PDB entry 4Z4D | X-ray diffraction, 1.60 A resolution | chains A and D of the 3 polymer chains in the assembly

Chain A:
Molecule: Protein argonaute-2
Organism: Homo sapiens
Notes: EC 3.1.26.-
UniProtKB: Q9UKV8 (AGO2_HUMAN); residues 1-859 here = UniProt positions 1-859
Chain sequence (859 residues; each row starts with the number of its first residue):
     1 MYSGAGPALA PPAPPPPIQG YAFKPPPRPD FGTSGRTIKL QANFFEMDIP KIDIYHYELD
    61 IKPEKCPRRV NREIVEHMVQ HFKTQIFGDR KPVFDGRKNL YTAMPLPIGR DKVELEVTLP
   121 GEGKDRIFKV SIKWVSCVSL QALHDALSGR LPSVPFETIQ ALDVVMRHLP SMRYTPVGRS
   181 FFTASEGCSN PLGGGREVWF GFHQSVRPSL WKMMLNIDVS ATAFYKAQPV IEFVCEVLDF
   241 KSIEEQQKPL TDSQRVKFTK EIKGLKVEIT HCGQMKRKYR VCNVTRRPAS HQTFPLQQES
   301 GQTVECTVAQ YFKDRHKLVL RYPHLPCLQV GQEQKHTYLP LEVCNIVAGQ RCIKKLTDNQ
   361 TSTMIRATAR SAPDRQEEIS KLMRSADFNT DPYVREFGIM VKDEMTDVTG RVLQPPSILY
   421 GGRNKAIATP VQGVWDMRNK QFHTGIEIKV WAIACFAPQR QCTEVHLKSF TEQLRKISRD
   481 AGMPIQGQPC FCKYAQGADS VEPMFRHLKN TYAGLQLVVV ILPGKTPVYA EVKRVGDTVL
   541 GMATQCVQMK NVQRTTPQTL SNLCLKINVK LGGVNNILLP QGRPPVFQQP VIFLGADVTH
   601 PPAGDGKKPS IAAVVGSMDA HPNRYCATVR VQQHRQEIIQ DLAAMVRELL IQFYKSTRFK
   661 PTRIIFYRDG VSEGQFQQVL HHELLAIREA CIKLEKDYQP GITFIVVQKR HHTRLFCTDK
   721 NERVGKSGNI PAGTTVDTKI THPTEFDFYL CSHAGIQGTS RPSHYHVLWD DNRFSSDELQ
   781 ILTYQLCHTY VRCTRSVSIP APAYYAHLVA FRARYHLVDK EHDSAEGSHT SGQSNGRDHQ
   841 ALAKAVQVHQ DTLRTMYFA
Unresolved in the structure: 1-21, 121-126, 270-275, 296-304, 822-835
Differences from the reference sequence: engineered mutation Asp-387 (Ser in Q9UKV8)
Metal / ion sites: Mg2+: Asp-597, Val-598
Small-molecule neighbours:
  - phenol (IPH), molecule 1: Gly-536, Asp-537, Gly-541, Met-542, Ala-543, Lys-570, Asp-851, Thr-852, Thr-855, Met-856, Tyr-857
  - phenol (IPH), molecule 2: Phe-587, Gln-589, Pro-590, Val-591, Asp-619, Ala-620, Phe-653, Phe-659
  - phenol (IPH), molecule 3: Leu-650, Ile-651, Tyr-654, Lys-660, Pro-661, Leu-694, Glu-695, Tyr-698
  - phenol (IPH), molecule 4: Arg-688, Cys-691, Ile-692, Tyr-698, Gln-699, Pro-700, Ile-702, Asp-771

Chain D:
Molecule: 11-nt RNA strand
Sequence (11 nucleotides; row label = number of the first residue in the row):
     1 CAAUGUGAGA A
Unresolved in the structure: 10-11
Metal / ion sites: Mg2+ near U4 (its only coordinating residue here)

Interface between chain A and chain D:
Contacting residue pairs - 22 pairs, chain A then chain D:
  Asp-358(A) / A3(D)  hydrogen bond to the sugar
  Asp-358(A) / U4(D)  sugar contact
  Thr-361(A) / A3(D)  sugar contact
  Thr-361(A) / U4(D)  sugar contact
  Ser-362(A) / U4(D)  sugar contact
  Ser-362(A) / G5(D)  hydrogen bond to the phosphate
  Ile-365(A) / U4(D)  sugar contact
  Ile-365(A) / G5(D)  sugar contact
  Val-434(A) / G9(D)  phosphate contact
  Lys-525(A) / A2(D)  hydrogen bond to the phosphate
  Lys-525(A) / A3(D)  salt bridge to the phosphate
  Gln-558(A) / A8(D)  hydrogen bond to the sugar
  Asn-562(A) / A8(D)  base contact
  Lys-726(A) / U6(D)  hydrogen bond to the phosphate
  Lys-726(A) / G7(D)  salt bridge to the phosphate
  Ile-756(A) / U6(D)  base contact
  Ile-756(A) / G7(D)  sugar contact
  Gln-757(A) / G5(D)  hydrogen bond to the base
  Gln-757(A) / U6(D)  sugar contact
  Phe-811(A) / C1(D)  stacking on the base
  Tyr-815(A) / C1(D)  phosphate contact
  Tyr-815(A) / A2(D)  hydrogen bond to the phosphate
Interface residues without a listed pair, chain A (15 interface residues in all): Thr-357, Thr-559

Summary:
The interface between chain A and chain D involves 15 residues on one side and 9 on the other, with 7 hydrogen
bonds, 2 salt bridges and 1 aromatic stacking contact. Polar contacts include Gln-757(A)/G5(D),
Asp-358(A)/A3(D) and Gln-558(A)/A8(D).
Here chain A is Protein argonaute-2 (Homo sapiens) and chain D is an 11-nt RNA strand. Entry 4Z4D (Human
Argonaute2 Bound to t1-G Target RNA) was determined by X-ray diffraction together with 4Z4C, 4Z4E, 4Z4F, 4Z4G,
4Z4H and 4Z4I from the same study.
